6EXE - chains A and B; structure by X-ray diffraction, 2.00 A resolution.

# Chain A (and B)
Name: IcmP (DotM)
From: Legionella pneumophila subsp. pneumophila (strain Philadelphia 1 / ATCC 33152 / DSM 7513)
Notes: chain B of this document is another copy of the same molecule, construct and numbering; everything in this record applies to it too
UniProt: Q5ZYC7 (Q5ZYC7_LEGPH); residue numbers follow UniProt; this construct covers 153-380
Chain sequence (235 residues; each row starts with the number of its first residue):
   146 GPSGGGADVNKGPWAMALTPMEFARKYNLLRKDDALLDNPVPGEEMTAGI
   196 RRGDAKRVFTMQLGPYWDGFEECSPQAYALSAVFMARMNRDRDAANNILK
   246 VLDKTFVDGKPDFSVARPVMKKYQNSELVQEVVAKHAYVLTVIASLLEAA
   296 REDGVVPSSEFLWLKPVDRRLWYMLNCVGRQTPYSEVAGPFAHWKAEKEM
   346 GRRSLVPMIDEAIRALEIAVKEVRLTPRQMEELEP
Not modelled in the structure: 146-157, 183-185, 380 (chain B: 146-156, 380)
Differences from the reference sequence: expression tag (146-152); engineered mutation Glu-217 (Arg in Q5ZYC7)
Curated features (UniProtKB/Swiss-Prot):
  - mutagenesis: Arg-196 to Arg-197 (Results in a significant decrease in replication in macrophages. Displays lower levels of effector translocation), Thr-205 (T205R: Abolishes intracellular growth in A.castellanii; when associated with R-208 and R-211), Leu-208 (L208R: Abolishes intracellular growth in A.castellanii; when associated with R-205 and R-211), Tyr-211 (Y211R: Abolishes intracellular growth in A.castellanii; when associated with R-205 and R-208), Val-300 to Ser-303 (Abolishes intracellular growth in A.castellanii), Gln-326 to Thr-327 (Abolishes intracellular growth in A.castellanii)

# How chain A and chain B interact
Pairs across the interface (26; chain A residue first):
  Pro-158(A) / Lys-255(B)
  Trp-159(A) / Thr-250(B)
  Trp-159(A) / Phe-251(B)  hydrophobic
  Trp-159(A) / Gly-254(B)
  Trp-159(A) / Pro-256(B)
  Trp-159(A) / Trp-308(B)  hydrogen bond (side chain-backbone)
  Trp-159(A) / Pro-311(B)
  Trp-159(A) / Val-312(B)
  Met-161(A) / Gly-254(B)
  Met-161(A) / Lys-255(B)
  Asp-248(A) / Ser-304(B)
  Phe-251(A) / Trp-159(B)
  Phe-251(A) / Leu-307(B)  hydrophobic
  Val-252(A) / Ser-303(B)
  Val-252(A) / Trp-317(B)  hydrophobic
  Val-252(A) / Asn-321(B)
  Ser-303(A) / Val-252(B)
  Ser-304(A) / Asp-248(B)
  Leu-307(A) / Asp-248(B)
  Leu-307(A) / Phe-251(B)  hydrophobic
  Leu-307(A) / Leu-307(B)  hydrophobic
  Leu-307(A) / Trp-308(B)
  Pro-311(A) / Trp-159(B)  hydrophobic
  Trp-317(A) / Val-252(B)  hydrophobic
  Asn-321(A) / Val-252(B)
  Tyr-329(A) / Val-252(B)
Interface residues without a listed pair, chain A (18 interface residues in all): Lys-249, Asp-253, Gly-254, Trp-308, Lys-310
Interface residues without a listed pair, chain B (18 interface residues in all): Met-161, Tyr-329

# In short
Chain A and chain B each contribute 18 residues to their interface, with 1 hydrogen bond. The hydrogen-bonded
pair is Trp-159(A)/Trp-308(B). UniProt lists 11 mutagenesis sites on chain A.
Chain A and chain B are both IcmP (DotM) (Legionella pneumophila subsp. pneumophila (strain Philadelphia 1 /
ATCC 33152 / DSM 7513)); the structure, Crystal structure of DotM cytoplasmic domain (residues 153-380),R217E,
was determined by X-ray diffraction together with 6EXB, 6EXC and 6EXD from the same study.
